Entry 7PYJ (electron microscopy, 4.20 A resolution (low resolution: residue-level contacts below are approximate; hydrogen-bond / salt-bridge calls are withheld)); this record covers chains C and T of the 9 polymer chains in the assembly.

== Chain C ==
Protein: DNA-directed RNA polymerase subunit beta
Organism: Escherichia coli
Notes: EC 2.7.7.6
UniProtKB: P0A8V4 (RPOB_ECO57); numbering as in UniProt (aligned over 1-1342)
Sequence (1342 residues; each row starts with the number of its first residue):
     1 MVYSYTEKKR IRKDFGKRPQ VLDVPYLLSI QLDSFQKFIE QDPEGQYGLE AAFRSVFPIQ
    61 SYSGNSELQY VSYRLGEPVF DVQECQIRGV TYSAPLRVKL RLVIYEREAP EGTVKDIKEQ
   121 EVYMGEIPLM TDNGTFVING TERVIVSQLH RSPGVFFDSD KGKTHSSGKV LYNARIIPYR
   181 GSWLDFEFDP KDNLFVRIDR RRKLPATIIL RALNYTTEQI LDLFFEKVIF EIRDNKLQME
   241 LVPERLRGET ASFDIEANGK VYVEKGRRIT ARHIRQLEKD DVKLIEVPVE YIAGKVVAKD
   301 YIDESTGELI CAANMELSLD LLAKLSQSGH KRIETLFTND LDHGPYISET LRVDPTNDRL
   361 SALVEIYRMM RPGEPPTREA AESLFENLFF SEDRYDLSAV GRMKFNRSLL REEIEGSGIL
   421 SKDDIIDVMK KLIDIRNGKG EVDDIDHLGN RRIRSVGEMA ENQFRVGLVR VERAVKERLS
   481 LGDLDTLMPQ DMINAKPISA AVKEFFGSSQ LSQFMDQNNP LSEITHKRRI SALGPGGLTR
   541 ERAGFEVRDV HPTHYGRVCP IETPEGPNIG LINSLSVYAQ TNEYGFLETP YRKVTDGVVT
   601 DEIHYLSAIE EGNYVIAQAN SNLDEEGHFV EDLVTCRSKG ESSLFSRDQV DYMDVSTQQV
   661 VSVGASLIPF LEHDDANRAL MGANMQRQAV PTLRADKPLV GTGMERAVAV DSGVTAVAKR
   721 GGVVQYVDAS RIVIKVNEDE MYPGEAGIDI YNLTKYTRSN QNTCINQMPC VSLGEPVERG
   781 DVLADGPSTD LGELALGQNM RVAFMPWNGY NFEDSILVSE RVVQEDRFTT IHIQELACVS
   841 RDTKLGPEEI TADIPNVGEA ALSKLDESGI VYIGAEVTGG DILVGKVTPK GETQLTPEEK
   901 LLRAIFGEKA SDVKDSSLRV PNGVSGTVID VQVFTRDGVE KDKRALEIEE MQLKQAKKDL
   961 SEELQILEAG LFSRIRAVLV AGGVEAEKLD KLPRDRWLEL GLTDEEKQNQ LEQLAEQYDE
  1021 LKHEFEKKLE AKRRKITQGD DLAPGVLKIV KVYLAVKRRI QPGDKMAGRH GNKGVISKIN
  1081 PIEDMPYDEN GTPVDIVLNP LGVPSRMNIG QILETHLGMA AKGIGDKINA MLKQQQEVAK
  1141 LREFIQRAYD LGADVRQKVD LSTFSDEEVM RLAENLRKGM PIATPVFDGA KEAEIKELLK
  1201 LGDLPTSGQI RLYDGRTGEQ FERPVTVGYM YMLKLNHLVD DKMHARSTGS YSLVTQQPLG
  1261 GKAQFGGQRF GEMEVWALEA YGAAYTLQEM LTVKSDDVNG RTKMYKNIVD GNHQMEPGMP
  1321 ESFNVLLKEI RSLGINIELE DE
Unresolved in the structure: 1
Swiss-Prot annotation at these positions:
  - modified residue (N6-acetyllysine): Lys1022, Lys1200

== Chain T ==
Molecule: tDNA
Sequence (39 nucleotides; each row starts with the number of its first residue):
     1 CTCTGAATCT CTTCCGACGC GCCGCGGGAC GTACTGACC
Unresolved in the structure: 1, 32-39

== How chain C and chain T interact ==
Residue-residue contacts (12; chain C residue first):
  Asn139(C) - DC25(T)
  His165(C) - DC9(T)
  Phe514(C) - DC23(T)
  Phe514(C) - DG24(T)
  Glu541(C) - DG16(T)
  Gly1261(C) - DG21(T)
  Lys1262(C) - DG21(T)
  Gln1268(C) - DC20(T)
  Arg1269(C) - DG19(T)
  Arg1269(C) - DC20(T)
  Gly1271(C) - DG19(T)
  Met1273(C) - DC18(T)
Also at the interface, not in a pair above, chain C (13 interface residues in all): Thr141, Lys203, Lys496
Also at the interface, not in a pair above, chain T (12 interface residues in all): DT10, DC22, DA29

== In short ==
13 residues of chain C and 12 residues of chain T are in contact.
Here chain C is DNA-directed RNA polymerase subunit beta (Escherichia coli) and chain T is tDNA. Entry 7PYJ
(CryoEM structure of E.coli RNA polymerase elongation complex bound to NusA (NusA elongation complex in
less-swiveled ...) was determined by electron microscopy (same publication as 7PY0, 7PY1, 7PY3, 7PY5, 7PY6,
7PY7 and 4 further entries).
